5IK0 - chain A; structure by X-ray diffraction, 2.20 A resolution.

== Chain A ==
Molecule: 5-epi-aristolochene synthase
Organism: Nicotiana tabacum
Notes: EC 4.2.3.61
UniProtKB: Q40577 (5EAS_TOBAC); residues 1-548 here = UniProt positions 1-548
Chain sequence (550 residues; numbered -1 to 548; the number before each row is that of its first residue; numbers below 1 keep their minus sign (Gly-1 is residue -1)):
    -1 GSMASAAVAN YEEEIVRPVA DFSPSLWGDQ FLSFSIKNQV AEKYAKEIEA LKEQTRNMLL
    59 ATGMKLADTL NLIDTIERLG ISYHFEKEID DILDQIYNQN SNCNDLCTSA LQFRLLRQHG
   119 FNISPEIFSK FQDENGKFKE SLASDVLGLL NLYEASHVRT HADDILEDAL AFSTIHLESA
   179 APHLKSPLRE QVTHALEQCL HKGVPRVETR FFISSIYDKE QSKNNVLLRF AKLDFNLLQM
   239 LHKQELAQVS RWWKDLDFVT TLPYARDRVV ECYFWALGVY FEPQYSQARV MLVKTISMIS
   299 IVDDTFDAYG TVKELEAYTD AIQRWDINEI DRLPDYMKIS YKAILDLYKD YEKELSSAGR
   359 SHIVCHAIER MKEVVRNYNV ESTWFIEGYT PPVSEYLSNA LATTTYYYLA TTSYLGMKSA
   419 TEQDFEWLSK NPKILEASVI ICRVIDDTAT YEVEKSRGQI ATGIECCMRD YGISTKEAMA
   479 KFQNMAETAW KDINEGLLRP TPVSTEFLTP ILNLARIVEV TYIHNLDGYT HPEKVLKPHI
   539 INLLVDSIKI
Disordered / not traced: -1 to 12
Construct notes: expression tag (-1 to 0)
Bound ions: Mg2+ site 1: Asp301, Asp305 (together with farnesyl diphosphate); Mg2+ site 2: Asp444, Glu452 (together with farnesyl diphosphate)
Small-molecule neighbours: farnesyl diphosphate (FPP): Arg264, Trp273, Ile294, Ile297, Ser298, Asp301, Asp305, Glu379, Thr401, Thr402, Thr403, Leu407, Cys440, Arg441, Asp444, Glu452, Tyr520, Tyr527
Swiss-Prot annotation at these positions:
  - motif: Asp301 to Asp305 (DDXXD motif)
  - binding site ((2E,6E)-farnesyl diphosphate): Arg264, Asp301, Asp305, Arg441, Asp444
  - binding site (Mg(2+)): Asp301, Asp305, Asp444, Asp445, Thr448, Glu452
  - mutagenesis: Trp273 (W273C/E/F: Catalyzes the conversion of (2E,6E)-farnesyl diphosphate to beta-farnesene instead of (+)-5-epi-aristolochene and triggers self-alkyation of D-444 and Y-520 leading to enzyme inactivation), Ala274 (A274T: Relaxed product specificity leading to equal amounts production of 5-epi-aristolochene, 4-epi-eremophilene and premnaspirodiene with cis,trans-farnesyl diphosphate as substrate ...), Val277 (V277L: Catalyzes the conversion of (2E,6E)-farnesyl diphosphate to (+)-5-epi-aristolochene and triggers self-alkyation of D-444 leading to enzyme inactivation), Val372 (V372I: Relaxed product specificity leading to equal amounts production of 5-epi-aristolochene, 4-epi-eremophilene and premnaspirodiene with cis,trans-farnesyl diphosphate as substrate ...), Tyr404 (Y404C: Catalyzes the conversion of (2E,6E)-farnesyl diphosphate to an unknown sesquiterpene instead of (+)-5-epi-aristolochene and triggers self-alkyation of D-444 and Y-520 leading to enzyme ...), Tyr406 (Y406L: Relaxed product specificity leading to equal amounts production of 5-epi-aristolochene, 4-epi-eremophilene and premnaspirodiene with cis,trans-farnesyl diphosphate as substrate ...), Leu407 (L407I: Catalyzes the conversion of (2E,6E)-farnesyl diphosphate to (+)-5-epi-aristolochene and triggers self-alkyation of D-444 and Y-520 leading to enzyme inactivation ...), Leu512 (L512I: Catalyzes the conversion of (2E,6E)-farnesyl diphosphate to (+)-5-epi-aristolochene and triggers self-alkyation of D-444 leading to enzyme inactivation), Val516 (V516I: Relaxed product specificity leading to equal amounts production of 5-epi-aristolochene, 4-epi-eremophilene and premnaspirodiene with cis,trans-farnesyl diphosphate as substrate ...), Tyr520 (Y520F: Loss of production of aristolochene, and accumulation of the intermediate germacrene A)
Reported in the primary citation:
  - catalytic residues: Tyr520 (citing earlier work)

== In short ==
Chain A binds farnesyl diphosphate. Asp301 and Asp305 form the Mg2+ site 1. From UniProt: 5 (2E,6E)-farnesyl
diphosphate-binding residues, 6 Mg2+-binding residues and 10 mutagenesis sites. From the paper: the catalytic
residue Tyr520.
Chain A is 5-epi-aristolochene synthase (Nicotiana tabacum); the structure, Tobacco 5-epi-aristolochene
synthase with FPP, was determined by X-ray diffraction together with 5IK6, 5IK9, 5IKA and 5IKH from the same
study.
